5DU1 - chains A and D of the 4 polymer chains in the assembly; structure by X-ray diffraction, 1.80 A resolution.

[Chain A (and D)]
Name: Mambalgin-1
Source organism: Dendroaspis polylepis polylepis
Notes: chain D of this document is another copy of the same molecule, construct and numbering; everything in this record applies to it too
UniProtKB: P0DKR6 (3SX1_DENPO); residues 1-57 here correspond to UniProt positions 22-78 (UniProt number = residue number + 21)
Sequence (57 residues; row label = number of the first residue in the row):
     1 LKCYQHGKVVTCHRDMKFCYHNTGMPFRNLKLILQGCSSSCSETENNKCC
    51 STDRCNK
Disulfides: Cys3-Cys19, Cys12-Cys37, Cys41-Cys49, Cys50-Cys55
Curated features (UniProtKB/Swiss-Prot):
  - site: Phe27 (Important residue for inhibition of rat ASIC1a), Arg28 (Important residue for inhibition of rat ASIC1a), Leu32 (Key residue for inhibition of rat ASIC1a, probably binds to rat ASIC1a F-350), Ile33 (Important residue for inhibition of rat ASIC1a), Leu34 (Important residue for inhibition of rat ASIC1a)
Reported in the primary citation:
  - mutagenesis - T23A (less than 5-fold): unchanged binding to ASIC1a channel
  - self-association interface (contacts with another copy of this molecule): Pro26, Phe27, Asn29 to Gln35
  - conformationally variable residues: Asn47 to Cys50
  - mutagenesis - F27A, R28A, L32A (3-order of magnitude), I33A, L34A: decreased binding to ASIC1a
  - mutagenesis - H21A, N29A, L30A, K31A, K57A: unchanged binding to ASIC1a

[How chain A and chain D interact]
Contacting residue pairs - 9 pairs, chain A then chain D:
  His13(A) with Ser39(D), hydrogen bond (side chain-backbone); Ser40(D); Ser42(D)
  Asp15(A) with Asp15(D); Lys17(D)
  Met16(A) with Ser40(D)
  Lys17(A) with Asp15(D), salt bridge
  Ser39(A) with Asp15(D), hydrogen bond (side chain-backbone); Met16(D)
Other interface residues (no listed pair), chain A (7 interface residues in all): Leu30, Ser40
Other interface residues (no listed pair), chain D (8 interface residues in all): His13, Leu30

[In short]
7 residues of chain A and 8 residues of chain D are in contact, with 2 hydrogen bonds and 1 salt bridge. Polar
contacts include Lys17(A)-Asp15(D), His13(A)-Ser39(D) and Ser39(A)-Asp15(D). The paper reports that F27A, R28A
and L32A of chain A, among others, reduce binding to ASIC1a; conformational variability at Asn47(A); 11
substitutions were tested in all.
Both chains are Mambalgin-1 (Dendroaspis polylepis polylepis). Entry 5DU1 (Crystal structure of Dendroaspis
polylepis mambalgin-1 wild-type in P21 space group) was determined by X-ray diffraction (same publication as
5DO6 and 5DZ5).
